4A8B - chains A and E of the 18 polymer chains in the assembly; structure by electron microscopy, 13.00 A resolution (very low resolution: no residue pairs are listed; an interface is given only as per-side residue counts).

Chain A (and E):
Name: Periplasmic ph-dependent serine endoprotease degq
From: Escherichia coli
Notes: EC 3.4.21.107; chain E of this document is another copy of the same molecule, construct and numbering; everything in this record applies to it too
UniProtKB: P39099 (DEGQ_ECOLI); residues 1-428 here correspond to UniProt positions 28-455 (UniProt number = residue number + 27)
Chain sequence (436 residues; each row starts with the number of its first residue):
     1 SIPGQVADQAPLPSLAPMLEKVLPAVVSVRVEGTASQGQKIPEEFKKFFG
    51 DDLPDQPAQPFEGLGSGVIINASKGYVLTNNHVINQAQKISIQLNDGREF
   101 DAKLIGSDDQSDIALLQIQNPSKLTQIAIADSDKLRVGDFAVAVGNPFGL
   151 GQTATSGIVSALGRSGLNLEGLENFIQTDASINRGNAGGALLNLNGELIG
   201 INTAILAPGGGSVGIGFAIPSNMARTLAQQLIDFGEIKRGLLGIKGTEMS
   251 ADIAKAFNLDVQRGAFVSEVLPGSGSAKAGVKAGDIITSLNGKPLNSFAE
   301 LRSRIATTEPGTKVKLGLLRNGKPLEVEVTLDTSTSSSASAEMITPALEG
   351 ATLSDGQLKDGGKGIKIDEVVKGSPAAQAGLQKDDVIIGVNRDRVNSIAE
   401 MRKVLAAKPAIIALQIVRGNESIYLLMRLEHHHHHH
Unresolved in the structure: 1-10, 36-58, 330-339, 428-436
Differences from the reference sequence: engineered mutation Ala187 (Ser214 in P39099); expression tag (429-436)
Curated features (UniProtKB/Swiss-Prot):
  - active site (Charge relay system): His82, Asp112
  - binding site (substrate): Glu32, His82, Asp112, Gly185, Thr203 to Ala207, Leu242 to Gly246
What the authors report for this chain:
  - mutagenesis - S187A: abolished catalytic activity (citing earlier work)

How chain A and chain E interact:
At this resolution (13 A) residue pairs are not listed: 11 residues of chain A and 8 of chain E lie at the interface.

Summary:
Chain A and chain E form an interface of 11 and 8 residues respectively. From UniProt: active-site residues
His82(A) and Asp112(A) and 14 substrate-binding residues on chain A. The paper reports that S187A of chain A
abolishes catalytic activity.
Both chains are Periplasmic ph-dependent serine endoprotease degq (Escherichia coli). Entry 4A8B (Symmetrized
cryo-EM reconstruction of E. coli DegQ 12-mer in complex with lysozymes) was determined by electron
microscopy, deposited together with 4A8C, 4A8D, 4A9G and 4A8A.
